PDB entry 7RNW | X-ray diffraction, 2.35 A resolution | chains B and Z of the 4 polymer chains in the assembly

[Chain B]
Molecule: 3C-like proteinase
Source organism: Severe acute respiratory syndrome coronavirus 2
Notes: EC 3.4.22.69
Reference sequence: P0DTD1 (R1AB_SARS2); residues 1-306 here correspond to UniProt positions 3264-3569 (UniProt number = residue number + 3263)
Chain sequence (306 residues; each row starts with the number of its first residue):
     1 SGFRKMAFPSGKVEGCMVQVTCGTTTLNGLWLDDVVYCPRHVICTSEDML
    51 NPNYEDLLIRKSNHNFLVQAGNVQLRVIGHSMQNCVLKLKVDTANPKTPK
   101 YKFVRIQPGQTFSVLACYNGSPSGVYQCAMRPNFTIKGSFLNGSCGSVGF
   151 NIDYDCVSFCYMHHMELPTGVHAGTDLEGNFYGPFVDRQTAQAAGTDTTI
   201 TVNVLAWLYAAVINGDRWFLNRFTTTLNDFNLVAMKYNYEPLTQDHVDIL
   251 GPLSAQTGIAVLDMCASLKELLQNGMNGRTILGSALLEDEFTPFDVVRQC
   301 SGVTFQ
Unresolved in the structure: 305-306
UniProt features mapped onto this chain:
  - active site: His41 (For 3CL-PRO activity), Cys145 (Nucleophile)
  - site: Gln306 (Cleavage)
  - cross-link (Glycyl lysine isopeptide (Lys-Gly)): Lys5 (interchain with G-Cter in ubiquitin), Lys90 (interchain with G-Cter in ubiquitin)
From the paper describing this entry:
  - catalytic residues: Cys145 (citing earlier work)
  - mutagenesis - R298A: abolished binding to peptide 1

[Chain Z]
Molecule: Ace-dty-leu-gln-tyr-ala-val-leu-arg-his-lys-arg-arg-glu-sec
Chain sequence (15 residues; each row starts with the number of its first residue; numbering starts at 0):
     0 XYLQYAVLRHKRREX
Unresolved in the structure: 12
Modified positions: ACE (acetyl group) at position 0; Tyr1 (D-tyrosine; DTY); 9OW (3-selanyl-L-alaninamide) at position 14
Covalently attached groups: covalent link ACE_0-9OW_14
From the paper describing this entry:
  - mutagenesis - L2A, Q3A, Y4A (IC50 = 1.9 uM), R11A (IC50 = 3.4 uM): decreased binding to 3C-like proteinase (chain B)

[How chain B and chain Z interact]
Pairs across the interface (44; chain B residue first):
  Thr24(B) - Ala5(Z)
  Thr24(B) - Val6(Z)
  Thr24(B) - Leu7(Z)
  Thr25(B) - Ala5(Z)
  Thr26(B) - Tyr4(Z)
  Thr26(B) - Ala5(Z)  hydrogen bond (backbone-backbone)
  Thr26(B) - Val6(Z)  hydrogen bond (side chain-backbone)
  Leu27(B) - Tyr4(Z)  hydrophobic
  His41(B) - Leu2(Z)
  Ser46(B) - Tyr4(Z)
  Ser46(B) - Arg11(Z)  hydrogen bond
  Met49(B) - Leu2(Z)  hydrophobic
  Met49(B) - Tyr4(Z)  hydrophobic
  Phe140(B) - Gln3(Z)
  Leu141(B) - Gln3(Z)
  Asn142(B) - ACE_0(Z)
  Asn142(B) - Leu2(Z)
  Asn142(B) - Gln3(Z)
  Asn142(B) - Tyr4(Z)
  Asn142(B) - Glu13(Z)
  Asn142(B) - 9OW_14(Z)
  Gly143(B) - Gln3(Z)  hydrogen bond (backbone-backbone)
  Gly143(B) - Tyr4(Z)  hydrogen bond (backbone-backbone)
  Gly143(B) - Ala5(Z)
  Ser144(B) - Gln3(Z)
  Cys145(B) - Gln3(Z)  hydrogen bond (backbone-backbone)
  Cys145(B) - Tyr4(Z)
  His163(B) - Gln3(Z)  hydrogen bond
  His164(B) - Leu2(Z)
  His164(B) - Gln3(Z)  hydrogen bond (backbone-backbone)
  Met165(B) - Tyr1(Z)
  Met165(B) - Gln3(Z)
  Glu166(B) - ACE_0(Z)
  Glu166(B) - Tyr1(Z)  hydrogen bond (backbone-backbone)
  Glu166(B) - Gln3(Z)
  Leu167(B) - Tyr1(Z)
  Pro168(B) - Tyr1(Z)
  His172(B) - Gln3(Z)  hydrogen bond
  Asp187(B) - Leu2(Z)
  Arg188(B) - Leu2(Z)
  Gln189(B) - Leu2(Z)
  Gln189(B) - Tyr4(Z)
  Thr190(B) - Tyr1(Z)
  Gln192(B) - Tyr1(Z)
Other interface residues (no listed pair), chain B (26 interface residues in all): Ala191
Interface features reported in the paper:
  - residue pairs: Glu166(B)-Gln3(Z), Gln256(B)-Arg11(Z)
  - interface residues, chain Z: Arg11(Z)

[In short]
Chain B and chain Z form an interface of 26 and 11 residues respectively, with 10 hydrogen bonds. Polar pairs
include Thr26(B)-Val6(Z), Ser46(B)-Arg11(Z) and His163(B)-Gln3(Z). The authors report contacts between
Glu166(B) and Gln3(Z) and Gln256(B) and Arg11(Z). The paper reports the catalytic residue Cys145(B); L2A, Q3A
and Y4A of chain Z, among others, reduce binding to 3C-like proteinase (chain B); 5 substitutions were tested
in all.
Here chain B is 3C-like proteinase (Severe acute respiratory syndrome coronavirus 2) and chain Z is
Ace-dty-leu-gln-tyr-ala-val-leu-arg-his-lys-arg-arg-glu-sec. Entry 7RNW (SARS-CoV-2 Main Protease in complex
with a cyclic peptide inhibitor) was determined by X-ray diffraction.
